PDB entry 2QDI | X-ray diffraction, 2.00 A resolution | chain A

# Chain A
Molecule: General odorant-binding protein lush
Organism: Drosophila melanogaster
UniProt: O02372 (OB76A_DROME); residues 1-124 here correspond to UniProt positions 30-153 (UniProt number = residue number + 29)
Amino-acid sequence (124 residues; each row starts with the number of its first residue):
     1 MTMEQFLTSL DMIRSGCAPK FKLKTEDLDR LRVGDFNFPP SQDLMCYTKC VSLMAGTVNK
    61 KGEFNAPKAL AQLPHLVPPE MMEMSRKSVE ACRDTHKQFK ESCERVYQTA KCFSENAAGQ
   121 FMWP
Cystine bridges: C17-C50, C46-C103, C92-C112
Sequence notes: engineered mutation A118 (Asp147 in O02372)
Curated features (UniProtKB/Swiss-Prot):
  - binding site (1-propanol): S52, T57
  - binding site (butan-1-ol): S52, T57
  - binding site (ethanol): S52, T57
From the paper describing this entry:
  - conformationally variable residues (loop rearrangement): N116 to F121
  - mutagenesis - T57D, Q120A: decreased signaling in response to cVA

# Summary
From UniProt: residues binding 1-propanol S52 and T57, butan-1-ol-binding residues S52 and T57 and
ethanol-binding residues S52 and T57. From the paper: T57D and Q120A reduce signaling in response to cVA;
conformational variability at N116.
Chain A is General odorant-binding protein lush (Drosophila melanogaster); the structure, Drosophila OBP LUSH
D118A mutation, was determined by X-ray diffraction, deposited together with 2GTE.
